Entry 6LS4 (X-ray diffraction, 2.40 A resolution); this record covers chains A and E of the 5 polymer chains in the assembly.

== Chain A ==
Molecule: Tubulin alpha-1B chain
Organism: Sus scrofa
UniProt: Q2XVP4 (TBA1B_PIG); numbering as in UniProt (aligned over 1-451)
Amino-acid sequence (451 residues; each row starts with the number of its first residue):
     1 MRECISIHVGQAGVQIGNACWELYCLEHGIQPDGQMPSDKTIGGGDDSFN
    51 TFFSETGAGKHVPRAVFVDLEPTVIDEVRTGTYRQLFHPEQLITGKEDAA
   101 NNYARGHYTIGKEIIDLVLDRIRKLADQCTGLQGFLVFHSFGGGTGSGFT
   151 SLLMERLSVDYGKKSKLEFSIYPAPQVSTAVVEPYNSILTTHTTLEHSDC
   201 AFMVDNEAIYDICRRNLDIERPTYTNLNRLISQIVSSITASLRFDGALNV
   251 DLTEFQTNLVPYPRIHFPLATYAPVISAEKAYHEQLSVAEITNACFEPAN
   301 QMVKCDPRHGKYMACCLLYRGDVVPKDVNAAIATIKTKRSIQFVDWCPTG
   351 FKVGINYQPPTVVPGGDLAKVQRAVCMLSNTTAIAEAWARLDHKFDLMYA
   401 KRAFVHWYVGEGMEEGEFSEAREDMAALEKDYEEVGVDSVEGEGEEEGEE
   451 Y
Disordered / not traced: 1, 246-247, 280-282, 338, 437-451
Bound ions: Mg2+: Asp39, Thr41, Gly44, Glu55
Small-molecule neighbours:
  - GTP (guanosine-5'-triphosphate): Gly10, Gln11, Ala12, Gln15, Ile16, Asp69, Asp98, Ala99, Ala100, Asn101, Ser140, Gly142, Gly143, Gly144, Thr145, Gly146, Ile171, Pro173, Val177, Ser178, Thr179, Glu183, Asn206, Tyr224, Asn228
  - S40 (3-[(4-cyclopropylphenyl)sulfonylamino]-4-methyl-N-(pyridin-3-ylmethyl)benzamide): Asn101, Thr179, Ala180, Val181
Swiss-Prot annotation at these positions:
  - motif: Met1 to Cys4 (MREC motif)
  - active site: Glu254
  - binding site (GTP): Gly10, Gln11, Ala12, Gln15, Glu71, Ala99, Ser140, Gly143, Gly144, Thr145, Gly146, Thr179, Glu183, Asn206, Tyr224, Asn228, Leu252
  - binding site (Mg(2+)): Glu71
  - site: Tyr451 (Involved in polymerization)
  - modified residue: Lys40 (N6,N6,N6-trimethyllysine), Ser48 (Phosphoserine), Ser232 (Phosphoserine), Tyr282 (3'-nitrotyrosine), Arg339 (Omega-N-methylarginine), Ser439 (Phosphoserine), Glu443 (5-glutamyl polyglutamate), Glu445 (5-glutamyl polyglutamate), Tyr451 (3'-nitrotyrosine)
  - cross-link (Glycyl lysine isopeptide (Lys-Gly)): Lys326 (interchain with G-Cter in ubiquitin), Lys370 (interchain with G-Cter in ubiquitin)

== Chain E ==
Molecule: Stathmin
Organism: Sus scrofa
UniProt: F2Z508 (F2Z508_PIG); residues 2-142 here correspond to UniProt positions 49-189 (UniProt number = residue number + 47)
Amino-acid sequence (152 residues; row label = number of the first residue in the row):
     1 ADMEVIELNKCTSGQSFEVILKPPSFDGVPEFNASLPRRRDPSLEEIQKK
    51 LEAAEERRKYQEAELLKHLAEKREHEREVIQKAIEENNNFIKMAKEKLAQ
   101 KMESNKENREAHLAAMLERLQEKDKHAEEVRKNKELKEEASRLEHHHHHH
   151 HH
Disordered / not traced: 25-40, 141-152
Construct notes: expression tag (1, 143-152)

== Chain A / chain E interface ==
Contacting residue pairs (50):
  Tyr108(A) - Ala54(E)  hydrophobic
  Tyr108(A) - Arg58(E)  hydrogen bond (backbone-side chain)
  Thr109(A) - Arg58(E)
  Lys112(A) - Gln48(E)
  Lys112(A) - Glu55(E)
  Leu152(A) - Leu51(E)  hydrophobic
  Glu155(A) - Ile47(E)
  Arg156(A) - Leu44(E)
  Val159(A) - Pro42(E)  hydrophobic
  Val159(A) - Ser43(E)
  Leu248(A) - Ser16(E)
  Pro325(A) - Gln15(E)
  Pro325(A) - Phe17(E)  hydrophobic
  Val328(A) - Phe17(E)  hydrophobic
  Asn329(A) - Met3(E)
  Asn329(A) - Phe17(E)
  Asn329(A) - Val19(E)
  Ile332(A) - Val19(E)  hydrophobic
  Lys336(A) - Leu21(E)
  Asp345(A) - Pro24(E)
  Trp346(A) - Pro24(E)
  Cys347(A) - Pro24(E)
  Pro348(A) - Lys22(E)
  Pro348(A) - Pro24(E)
  Thr349(A) - Ile20(E)
  Thr349(A) - Leu21(E)  hydrogen bond (backbone-backbone)
  Thr349(A) - Lys22(E)  hydrogen bond (backbone-backbone)
  Gly350(A) - Val19(E)
  Phe351(A) - Glu18(E)
  Phe351(A) - Val19(E)  hydrogen bond (backbone-backbone)
  Lys352(A) - Phe17(E)
  Lys352(A) - Glu18(E)
  Val353(A) - Ser16(E)
  Val353(A) - Phe17(E)  hydrogen bond (backbone-backbone)
  Gly354(A) - Gln15(E)
  Ile355(A) - Gly14(E)
  Ile355(A) - Gln15(E)  hydrogen bond (backbone-backbone)
  Asn356(A) - Ser13(E)
  Tyr357(A) - Thr12(E)
  Tyr357(A) - Ser13(E)  hydrogen bond (backbone-backbone)
  Tyr357(A) - Gly14(E)
  Tyr357(A) - Gln15(E)  hydrogen bond
  Val409(A) - Gln61(E)  hydrogen bond (backbone-side chain)
  Gly410(A) - Arg58(E)
  Gly410(A) - Gln61(E)
  Glu411(A) - Arg58(E)  hydrogen bond (backbone-side chain)
  Gly412(A) - Ala54(E)
  Gly412(A) - Arg57(E)  hydrogen bond (backbone-side chain)
  Gly412(A) - Arg58(E)
  Glu414(A) - Arg57(E)  salt bridge
Interface residues without a listed pair, chain A (35 interface residues in all): His107, Asp160, Ala333, Gln358
Interface residues without a listed pair, chain E (30 interface residues in all): Ala1, Val5, Asn9, Cys11, Pro23, Lys50

== Overview ==
35 residues of chain A and 30 residues of chain E are in contact; the contacts include 11 hydrogen bonds and 1
salt bridge. Polar pairs include Glu414(A)-Arg57(E), Tyr108(A)-Arg58(E) and Tyr357(A)-Gln15(E). Ligands of
chain A: GTP and compound S40.
Here chain A is Tubulin alpha-1B chain and chain E is Stathmin, both from Sus scrofa. Entry 6LS4 (A novel
anti-tumor agent S-40 in complex with tubulin) was determined by X-ray diffraction.
